PDB entry 8VWT | electron microscopy, 3.30 A resolution | chains C and J of the 11 polymer chains in the assembly

# Chain C
Name: Histone H2A type 1
Source organism: Homo sapiens
UniProtKB: P0C0S8 (H2A1_HUMAN); residues 1-129 here correspond to UniProt positions 2-130 (UniProt number = residue number + 1)
Sequence (129 residues; numbered 1 to 129; the number before each row is that of its first residue):
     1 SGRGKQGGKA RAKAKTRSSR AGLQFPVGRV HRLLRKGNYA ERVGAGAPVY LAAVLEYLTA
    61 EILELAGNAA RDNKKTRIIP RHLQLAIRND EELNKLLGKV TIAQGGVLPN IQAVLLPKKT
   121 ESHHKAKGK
Disordered / not traced: 1-14, 120-129
Curated features (UniProtKB/Swiss-Prot):
  - modified residue: Ser1 (N-acetylserine), Arg3 (Citrulline), Lys5 (N6-(2-hydroxyisobutyryl)lysine), Lys9 (N6-(2-hydroxyisobutyryl)lysine), Lys13 (N6-(beta-hydroxybutyryl)lysine), Lys36 (N6-(2-hydroxyisobutyryl)lysine), Lys74 (N6-(2-hydroxyisobutyryl)lysine), Lys75 (N6-(2-hydroxyisobutyryl)lysine), Lys95 (N6-(2-hydroxyisobutyryl)lysine), Lys99 (N6-glutaryllysine), Gln104 (N5-methylglutamine), Lys118 (N6-(2-hydroxyisobutyryl)lysine), Lys119 (N6-crotonyllysine), Thr120 (Phosphothreonine), Lys125 (N6-crotonyllysine)
  - cross-link (Glycyl lysine isopeptide (Lys-Gly)): Lys13 (interchain with G-Cter in ubiquitin), Lys15 (interchain with G-Cter in ubiquitin), Lys119 (interchain with G-Cter in ubiquitin)

# Chain J
Molecule: 601 J strand (damaged strand)
Sequence (147 nucleotides; each row starts with the number of its first residue):
     1 ATCGGATGTA TAGATCTGAC ACGTGCCTGG AGACTAGGGA GTAATCCCCT TGGCGGTTAA
    61 AACGCGGGGG ACAGCGCGTA CGTGCGTTTA AGCGGTGCTA GAGCTGTCTA CGACCAATTG
   121 AGCGGCCTCG GCACCGGGAT TCTCGAT
Modified / non-standard residues: 8OG (8-oxo-2'-deoxy-guanosine-5'-monophosphate) at position 13

# How chain C and chain J interact
Contacting residue pairs - 16 pairs, chain C then chain J:
  Thr16(C) - DA121(J)  phosphate contact
  Arg29(C) - DG122(J)  sugar contact
  Arg29(C) - DC123(J)  salt bridge to the phosphate
  Arg42(C) - DC111(J)  base contact
  Arg42(C) - DG112(J)  hydrogen bond to the sugar
  Arg42(C) - DA113(J)  phosphate contact
  Val43(C) - DG112(J)  sugar contact
  Val43(C) - DA113(J)  hydrogen bond to the phosphate
  Gly44(C) - DG112(J)  phosphate contact
  Ala45(C) - DG112(J)  hydrogen bond to the phosphate
  Lys75(C) - DC132(J)  phosphate contact
  Lys75(C) - DA133(J)  salt bridge to the phosphate
  Thr76(C) - DG131(J)  phosphate contact
  Thr76(C) - DC132(J)  hydrogen bond to the phosphate
  Arg77(C) - DG131(J)  hydrogen bond to the sugar
  Arg77(C) - DC132(J)  hydrogen bond to the phosphate
Other interface residues (no listed pair), chain C (10 interface residues in all): Arg35

# Summary
10 residues of chain C and 9 residues of chain J are in contact, with 6 hydrogen bonds and 2 salt bridges.
Polar contacts include Arg42(C)-DG112(J), Arg77(C)-DG131(J) and Val43(C)-DA113(J).
Here chain C is Histone H2A type 1 (Homo sapiens) and chain J is 601 J strand (damaged strand). Entry 8VWT
(OGG1 bound to a nucleosome containing 8oxoG at SHL-6 (composite map)) was determined by electron microscopy
(same publication as 8VWS, 8VWU and 8VWV).
